PDB entry 4LGJ | X-ray diffraction, 1.55 A resolution | chain A

Chain A:
Molecule: Uncharacterized protein
Organism: Escherichia coli O157:H7
UniProt: Q8X834 (Q8X834_ECO57); residue numbers follow UniProt; this construct covers 23-293
Sequence (271 residues; row label = number of the first residue in the row):
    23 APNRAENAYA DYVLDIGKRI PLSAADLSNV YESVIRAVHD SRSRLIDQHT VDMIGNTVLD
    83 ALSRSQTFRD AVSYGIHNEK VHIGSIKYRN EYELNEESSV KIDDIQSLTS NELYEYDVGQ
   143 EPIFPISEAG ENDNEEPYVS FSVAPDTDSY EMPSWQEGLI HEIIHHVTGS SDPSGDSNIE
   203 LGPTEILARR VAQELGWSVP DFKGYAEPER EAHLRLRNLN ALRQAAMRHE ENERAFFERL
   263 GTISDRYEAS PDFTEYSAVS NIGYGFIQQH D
Unresolved in the structure: 279-293
Differences from the reference sequence: engineered mutation Ser-107 (Cys in Q8X834), Ser-132 (Cys in Q8X834), Ser-149 (Cys in Q8X834)
Ion coordination: Zn2+: His-183, His-187, Asp-194
From the paper describing this entry:
  - Zn2+ coordination: His-183, His-187, Asp-194, Tyr-227
  - catalytic residues: Glu-184
  - mutagenesis - Y227A: decreased catalytic activity
  - catalytic residues: Tyr-227 (proposed by the authors, not directly observed)

Overview:
The Zn2+ site is built by His-183, His-187 and Asp-194. The paper reports catalytic residues Glu-184 and
Tyr-227; Y227A reduces catalytic activity.
Chain A is Uncharacterized protein (Escherichia coli O157:H7); the structure, Crystal structure and mechanism
of a type III secretion protease, was determined by X-ray diffraction, deposited together with 4LGI.
